Entry 4CT8 (X-ray diffraction, 2.16 A resolution); this record covers chains A and B.

== Chain A (and B) ==
Molecule: Cina-like protein
Organism: Thermus thermophilus HB8
Notes: chain B of this document is another copy of the same molecule, construct and numbering; everything in this record applies to it too
UniProtKB: Q5SHB0 (Q5SHB0_THET8); numbering as in UniProt (aligned over 1-394)
Amino-acid sequence (394 residues; row label = number of the first residue in the row):
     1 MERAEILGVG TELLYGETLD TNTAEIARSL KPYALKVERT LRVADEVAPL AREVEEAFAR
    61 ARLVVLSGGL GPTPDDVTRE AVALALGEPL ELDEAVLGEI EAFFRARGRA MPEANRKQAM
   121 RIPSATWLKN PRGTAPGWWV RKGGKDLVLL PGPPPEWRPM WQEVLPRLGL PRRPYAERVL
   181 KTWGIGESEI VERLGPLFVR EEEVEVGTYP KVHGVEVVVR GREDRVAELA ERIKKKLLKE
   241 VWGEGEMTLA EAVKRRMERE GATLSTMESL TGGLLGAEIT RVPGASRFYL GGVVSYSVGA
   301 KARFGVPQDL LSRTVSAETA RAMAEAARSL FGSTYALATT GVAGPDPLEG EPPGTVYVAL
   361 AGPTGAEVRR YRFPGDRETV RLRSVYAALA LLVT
Differences from the reference sequence: conflict Glu201 (Gly in Q5SHB0)
From the paper describing this entry:
  - catalytic residues: Lys301, Thr340 (proposed by the authors, not directly observed)

== Interface between chain A and chain B ==
Pairs across the interface (133; chain A residue first):
  Arg3(A) with Arg52(B)
  Leu14(A) with Ala24(B); Ala27(B); Val37(B)
  Tyr15(A) with Ala24(B); Ala27(B); Arg28(B), hydrogen bond (backbone-side chain); Lys31(B); Val37(B)
  Gly16(A) with Ala24(B)
  Glu17(A) with Tyr209(B), hydrogen bond; Arg220(B), salt bridge
  Leu19(A) with Leu19(B), hydrophobic
  Ala24(A) with Leu14(B); Tyr15(B); Gly16(B)
  Ala27(A) with Leu14(B); Tyr15(B)
  Arg28(A) with Tyr15(B), hydrogen bond (side chain-backbone)
  Lys31(A) with Tyr15(B)
  Lys36(A) with Glu46(B), salt bridge
  Val37(A) with Leu14(B)
  Glu38(A) with Val43(B); Ala44(B), hydrogen bond (backbone-backbone); Pro49(B); Arg52(B), salt bridge
  Arg39(A) with Leu14(B); Arg42(B); Glu53(B), salt bridge
  Thr40(A) with Leu14(B); Leu41(B); Arg42(B), hydrogen bond
  Leu41(A) with Thr40(B); Leu41(B), hydrophobic; Arg42(B)
  Arg42(A) with Asp20(B), salt bridge; Thr23(B); Arg39(B); Thr40(B), hydrogen bond (backbone-backbone); Arg42(B)
  Val43(A) with Glu38(B)
  Ala44(A) with Glu38(B), hydrogen bond (backbone-backbone)
  Glu46(A) with Lys36(B), salt bridge
  Pro49(A) with Glu38(B)
  Arg52(A) with Arg3(B); Glu38(B), salt bridge; Arg60(B)
  Glu53(A) with Arg39(B), salt bridge; Arg60(B), salt bridge
  Arg60(A) with Arg52(B); Glu53(B), salt bridge
  Glu187(A) with Pro72(B); Thr73(B)
  Ser188(A) with Pro72(B); Pro112(B); Ala114(B); Asn115(B), hydrogen bond
  Val191(A) with Thr73(B); Pro74(B)
  Phe198(A) with Pro74(B); Asp75(B)
  Arg200(A) with Asp45(B), hydrogen bond (side chain-backbone); Pro74(B); Asp75(B)
  Gly207(A) with Asp75(B)
  Thr208(A) with Thr73(B); Asp75(B), hydrogen bond (backbone-side chain)
  Tyr209(A) with Glu12(B)
  Lys211(A) with Thr18(B)
  Arg220(A) with Tyr15(B); Glu17(B), salt bridge
  Gly272(A) with Gly273(B); Gly276(B); Ala277(B), hydrogen bond (backbone-backbone); Thr280(B)
  Gly273(A) with Gly272(B); Gly273(B)
  Leu274(A) with Ala277(B)
  Gly276(A) with Gly272(B)
  Ala277(A) with Gly272(B), hydrogen bond (backbone-backbone); Leu274(B); Arg381(B), hydrogen bond (backbone-side chain)
  Thr280(A) with Gly272(B); Tyr296(B); Arg377(B), hydrogen bond (backbone-side chain); Arg381(B), hydrogen bond
  Arg281(A) with Arg377(B), hydrogen bond (backbone-side chain); Arg381(B)
  Val282(A) with Arg377(B), hydrogen bond (backbone-side chain)
  Pro283(A) with Arg377(B)
  Ser286(A) with Tyr296(B)
  Tyr289(A) with Tyr296(B)
  Leu290(A) with Tyr296(B), hydrogen bond (backbone-backbone); Ser297(B), hydrogen bond (backbone-side chain); Ala300(B)
  Gly291(A) with Val294(B); Tyr296(B)
  Gly292(A) with Val293(B); Val294(B), hydrogen bond (backbone-backbone)
  Val293(A) with Gly292(B)
  Val294(A) with Tyr289(B), hydrophobic; Gly291(B); Gly292(B), hydrogen bond (backbone-backbone)
  Tyr296(A) with Thr280(B); Ser286(B); Tyr289(B); Leu290(B), hydrogen bond (backbone-backbone); Gly291(B)
  Ser297(A) with Leu290(B), hydrogen bond (backbone-backbone)
  Ala300(A) with Leu290(B); Phe331(B), hydrophobic
  Arg303(A) with Leu330(B)
  Phe304(A) with Leu330(B), hydrophobic; Phe331(B), hydrophobic
  Leu330(A) with Arg303(B), hydrogen bond (backbone-side chain)
  Phe331(A) with Arg303(B); Phe304(B), hydrophobic
  Arg372(A) with Ala106(B); Arg107(B), hydrogen bond (backbone-side chain)
  Pro374(A) with Phe103(B), hydrophobic; Arg132(B)
  Gly375(A) with Arg132(B)
  Asp376(A) with Arg132(B); Pro155(B)
  Arg377(A) with Thr280(B), hydrogen bond (side chain-backbone); Arg281(B), hydrogen bond (side chain-backbone); Val282(B), hydrogen bond (side chain-backbone); Pro283(B)
  Glu378(A) with Arg281(B), salt bridge
  Thr379(A) with Pro155(B)
  Arg381(A) with Ala277(B), hydrogen bond (side chain-backbone); Thr280(B), hydrogen bond; Arg281(B)
Interface residues without a listed pair, chain A (75 interface residues in all): Thr21, Thr23, Glu192, Glu205, Val206, Thr271, Gly284, Ala285, Ser295, Pro345
Interface residues without a listed pair, chain B (74 interface residues in all): Thr11, Glu113, Thr271, Ala285, Ser295, Pro345

== In short ==
75 residues of chain A and 74 residues of chain B are in contact; the contacts include 30 hydrogen bonds and
12 salt bridges. Polar contacts include Glu17(A)-Arg220(B), Lys36(A)-Glu46(B) and Glu38(A)-Arg52(B). The paper
reports catalytic residues Lys301(A) and Thr340(A).
Both chains are Cina-like protein (Thermus thermophilus HB8). Entry 4CT8 (Competence or damage-inducible
protein CinA from Thermus thermophilus) was determined by X-ray diffraction together with 4CTA, 4UOC and 4UUW
from the same study.
